Entry 8FK5 (electron microscopy, 3.40 A resolution); this record covers chains I and H of the 8 polymer chains in the assembly.

== Chain I ==
Molecule: Envelope glycoprotein gp120
Source organism: Human immunodeficiency virus 1
UniProtKB: Q2N0S6 (Q2N0S6_9HIV1); the construct lacks a stretch of the UniProt sequence and is renumbered around it, so the offset changes along the chain: 31-141 = UniProt 30-140; 150-185 = UniProt 141-176; 189-309 = UniProt 188-308; 312-321 = UniProt 309-318; 2 more segments
Chain sequence (481 residues; each row starts with the number of its first residue; note: 14 numbers in that range are skipped by the numbering (no residue carries them; nothing is unmodelled there); a row labelled like 185A-185K holds insertion residues (185A, then the next letters in order)):
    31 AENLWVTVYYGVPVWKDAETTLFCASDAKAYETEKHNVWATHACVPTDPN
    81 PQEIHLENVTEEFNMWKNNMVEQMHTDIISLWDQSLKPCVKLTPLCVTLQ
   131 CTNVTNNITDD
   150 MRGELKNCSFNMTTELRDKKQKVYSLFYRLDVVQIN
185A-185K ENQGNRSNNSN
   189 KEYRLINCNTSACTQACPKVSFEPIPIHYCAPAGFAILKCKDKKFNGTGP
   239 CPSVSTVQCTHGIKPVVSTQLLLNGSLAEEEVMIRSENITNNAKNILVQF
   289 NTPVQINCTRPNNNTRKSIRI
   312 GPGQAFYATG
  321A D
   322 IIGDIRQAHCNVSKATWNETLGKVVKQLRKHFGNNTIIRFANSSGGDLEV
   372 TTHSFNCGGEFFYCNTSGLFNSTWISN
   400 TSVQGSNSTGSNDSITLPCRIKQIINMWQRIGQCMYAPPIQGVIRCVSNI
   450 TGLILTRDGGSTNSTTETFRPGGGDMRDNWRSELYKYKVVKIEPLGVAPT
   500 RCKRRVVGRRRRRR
Not modelled in the structure: 31-32, 185A-185K, 400-409, 506-513
Disulfide bonds: Cys54-Cys74, Cys119-Cys205, Cys126-Cys196, Cys131-Cys157, Cys201-Cys433, Cys218-Cys247, Cys228-Cys239, Cys296-Cys331, Cys378-Cys445, Cys385-Cys418
Covalent attachments: N-acetylglucosamine (NAG) linked to Asn88, Asn133, Asn137, Asn197, Asn234, Asn262, Asn276, Asn295, Asn301, Asn332, Asn339, Asn355, Asn363, Asn386, Asn392, Asn448; glycan linked to Asn156, Asn160
Differences from the reference sequence: conflict Cys201 (Ile200 in Q2N0S6), Asn332 (Thr330 in Q2N0S6), Cys433 (Ala430 in Q2N0S6), Cys501 (Ala498 in Q2N0S6), Arg509 (Glu506 in Q2N0S6), Arg510 (Lys507 in Q2N0S6), Arg512 (Ala509 in Q2N0S6), Arg513 (Val510 in Q2N0S6)
Reported in the primary citation:
  - post-translational modification sites: Asn160

== Chain H ==
Molecule: Immunoblobulin G1 Fab heavy chain variable region (Fragment)
Source organism: Homo sapiens
UniProtKB: A4F255 (A4F255_HUMAN); aligned to UniProt positions 1-239 over residues 4-218 (the alignment contains insertions or deletions, so no single offset holds)
Chain sequence (248 residues; numbered 2 to 225 plus 24 insertion-coded residues; the number before each row is that of its first residue; a row labelled like 82A-82C holds insertion residues (82A, then the next letters in order)):
     2 ERLVESGGGVVQPGSSLRLSCAASGFDFSRQGMHWVRQAPGQGLEWVAFI
    52 K
   52A Y
    53 DGSEKYHADSVWGRLSISRDNSKDTLYLQM
82A-82C NSL
    83 RVEDTATYFCVREAGGPD
100A-100T YRNGYYYYDFYDGYYNYHYM
   101 DVWGKGTTVTVSSASTKGPSVFPLAPSSKSTSGGTAALGCLVKDYFPEPV
   151 TVSWNSGALTSGVHTFPAVLQSSGLYSLSSVVTVPSSSLGTQTYICNVNH
   201 KPSNTKVDKKVEPKSCDKGLEVLFQ
Not modelled in the structure: 114-225
Disulfide bonds: Cys22-Cys92
Modified positions: Tyr100G (O-sulfo-L-tyrosine; TYS); Tyr100H (O-sulfo-L-tyrosine; TYS)
Differences from the reference sequence: expression tag (2-3, 219-225); conflict Val5 (Glu2 in A4F255), Ser16 (Lys13 in A4F255), Ala23 (Thr20 in A4F255), 37 further conflict positions vs the reference (A4F255) not listed; insertion (97-99, 100N-100S)

== Chain I / chain H interface ==
Pairs across the interface (17; chain I residue first):
  Asn160(I) - Tyr100G(H)
  Arg166(I) - Tyr100E(H)
  Asp167(I) - Tyr100E(H)
  Asp167(I) - Tyr100F(H)  hydrogen bond (backbone-backbone)
  Lys168(I) - Tyr100F(H)
  Lys168(I) - Tyr100H(H)
  Lys169(I) - Tyr100E(H)
  Lys169(I) - Tyr100F(H)  hydrogen bond (backbone-backbone)
  Lys169(I) - Tyr100G(H)
  Lys169(I) - Tyr100H(H)  hydrogen bond (backbone-backbone)
  Gln170(I) - Tyr100H(H)
  Gln170(I) - Asp100I(H)
  Gln170(I) - Tyr100K(H)
  Gln170(I) - Asp100L(H)
  Lys171(I) - Tyr100H(H)  hydrogen bond (backbone-backbone)
  Lys171(I) - Asp100I(H)
  Lys171(I) - Phe100J(H)
Other interface residues (no listed pair), chain I (10 interface residues in all): Ser158, Val172, Tyr173
Other interface residues (no listed pair), chain H (10 interface residues in all): Arg100B, Tyr100O
Interface features reported in the paper:
  - pairs named by the authors: Lys168(I)-Tyr100F(H)
  - epitope / paratope residues, chain I: Lys168(I)

== Overview ==
Chain I and chain H each contribute 10 residues to their interface, with 4 hydrogen bonds. The backbones
hydrogen-bond at Asp167(I)-Tyr100F(H), Lys169(I)-Tyr100H(H) and Lys169(I)-Tyr100F(H). The paper describes a
contact between Lys168(I) and Tyr100F(H). From the paper: the epitope/paratope residue Lys168(I); a
modification site at Asn160(I).
Chain I is Envelope glycoprotein gp120 (Human immunodeficiency virus 1) and chain H is Immunoblobulin G1 Fab
heavy chain variable region (Fragment) (Homo sapiens); the structure, Cryo-EM Structure of PG9RSH DU011 Fab in
complex with BG505 DS-SOSIP.664, was determined by electron microscopy (same publication as 8FL1 and 8FLW).
